8I9B - chains A and D of the 6 polymer chains in the assembly; structure by electron microscopy, 3.50 A resolution.

# Chain A
Molecule: Spike glycoprotein
From: Severe acute respiratory syndrome coronavirus 2
UniProtKB: P0DTC2 (SPIKE_SARS2); aligned to UniProt positions 1-1204 over residues 3-1206 (the alignment contains insertions or deletions, so no single offset holds)
Chain sequence (1268 residues; each row starts with the number of its first residue):
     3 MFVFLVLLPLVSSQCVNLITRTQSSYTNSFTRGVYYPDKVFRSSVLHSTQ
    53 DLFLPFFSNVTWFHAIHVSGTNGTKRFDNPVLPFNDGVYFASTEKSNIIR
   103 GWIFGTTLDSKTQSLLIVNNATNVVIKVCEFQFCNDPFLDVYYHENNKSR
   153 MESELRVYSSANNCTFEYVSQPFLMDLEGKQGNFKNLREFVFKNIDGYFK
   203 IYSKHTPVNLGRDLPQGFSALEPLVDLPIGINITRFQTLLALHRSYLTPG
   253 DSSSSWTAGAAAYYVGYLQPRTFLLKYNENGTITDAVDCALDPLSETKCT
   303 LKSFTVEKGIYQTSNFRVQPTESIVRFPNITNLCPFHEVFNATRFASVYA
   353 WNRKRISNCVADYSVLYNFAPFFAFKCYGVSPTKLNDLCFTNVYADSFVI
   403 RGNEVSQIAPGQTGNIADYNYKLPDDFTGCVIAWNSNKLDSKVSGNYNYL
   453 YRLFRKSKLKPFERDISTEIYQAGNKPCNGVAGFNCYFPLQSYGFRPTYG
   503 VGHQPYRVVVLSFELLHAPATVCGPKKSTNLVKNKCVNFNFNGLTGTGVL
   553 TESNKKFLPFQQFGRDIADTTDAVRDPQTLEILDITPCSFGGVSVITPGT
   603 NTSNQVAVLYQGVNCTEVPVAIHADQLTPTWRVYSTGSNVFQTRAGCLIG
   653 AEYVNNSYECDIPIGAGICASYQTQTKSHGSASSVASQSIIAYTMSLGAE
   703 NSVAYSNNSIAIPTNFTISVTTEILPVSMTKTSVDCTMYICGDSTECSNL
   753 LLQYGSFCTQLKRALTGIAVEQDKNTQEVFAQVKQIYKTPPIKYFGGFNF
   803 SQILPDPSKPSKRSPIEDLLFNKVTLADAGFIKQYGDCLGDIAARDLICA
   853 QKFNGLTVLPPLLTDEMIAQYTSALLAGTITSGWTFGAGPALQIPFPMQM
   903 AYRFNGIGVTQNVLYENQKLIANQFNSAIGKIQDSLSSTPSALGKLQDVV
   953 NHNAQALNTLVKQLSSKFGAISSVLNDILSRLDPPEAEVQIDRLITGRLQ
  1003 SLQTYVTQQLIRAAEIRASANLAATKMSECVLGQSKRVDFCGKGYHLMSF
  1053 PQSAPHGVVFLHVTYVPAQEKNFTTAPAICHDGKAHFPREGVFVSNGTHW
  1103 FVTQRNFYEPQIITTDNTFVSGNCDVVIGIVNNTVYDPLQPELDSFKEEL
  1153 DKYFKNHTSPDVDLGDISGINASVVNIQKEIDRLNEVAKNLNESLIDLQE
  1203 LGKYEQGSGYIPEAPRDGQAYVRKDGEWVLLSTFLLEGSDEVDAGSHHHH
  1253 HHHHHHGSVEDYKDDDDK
Disordered / not traced: 3-26, 67-80, 141-152, 173-186, 211-214, 248-263, 622-639, 677-689, 827-853, 941-943, 1147-1270
Sequence notes: variant Ile21 (Thr19 in P0DTC2), Ser26 (Pro in P0DTC2), Ser27 (Ala in P0DTC2), Asp142 (Gly in P0DTC2), Glu147 (Lys in P0DTC2), Arg152 (Trp in P0DTC2), Leu157 (Phe in P0DTC2), Val210 (Ile in P0DTC2), Gly213 (Val in P0DTC2), Ser257 (Gly in P0DTC2), His339 (Gly in P0DTC2), Phe371 (Ser in P0DTC2), Pro373 (Ser in P0DTC2), Phe375 (Ser in P0DTC2), Ala376 (Thr in P0DTC2), Asn405 (Asp in P0DTC2), Ser408 (Arg in P0DTC2), Asn417 (Lys in P0DTC2), Lys440 (Asn in P0DTC2), Ser446 (Gly in P0DTC2), Lys460 (Asn in P0DTC2), Asn477 (Ser in P0DTC2), Lys478 (Thr in P0DTC2), Ala484 (Glu in P0DTC2), Arg498 (Gln in P0DTC2), Tyr501 (Asn in P0DTC2), His505 (Tyr in P0DTC2), Gly614 (Asp in P0DTC2), Tyr655 (His in P0DTC2), Lys679 (Asn in P0DTC2), His681 (Pro in P0DTC2), Lys764 (Asn in P0DTC2), Tyr796 (Asp in P0DTC2), His954 (Gln in P0DTC2), Lys969 (Asn in P0DTC2); engineered mutation Gly682 (Arg in P0DTC2), Ser683 (Arg in P0DTC2), Ser685 (Arg in P0DTC2), Pro817 (Phe in P0DTC2), Pro892 (Ala in P0DTC2), Pro899 (Ala in P0DTC2), Pro942 (Ala in P0DTC2), Pro986 (Lys in P0DTC2), Pro987 (Val in P0DTC2); expression tag (1207-1270)
Cystine bridges: Cys131-Cys166, Cys291-Cys301, Cys379-Cys432, Cys391-Cys525, Cys480-Cys488, Cys538-Cys590, Cys617-Cys649, Cys662-Cys671, Cys738-Cys760, Cys743-Cys749, Cys1032-Cys1043, Cys1082-Cys1126
Glycans and other covalent adducts: N-acetylglucosamine (NAG) linked to Asn61, Asn122, Asn165, Asn234, Asn282, Asn331, Asn343, Asn603, Asn616, Asn657, Asn709, Asn717, Asn801, Asn1074, Asn1098, Asn1134
UniProt features mapped onto this chain:
  - glycosylation: Asn19 (N-linked (GlcNAc...) (complex) asparagine), Thr678 (O-linked (GlcNAc...) threonine)

# Chain D
Molecule: Processed angiotensin-converting enzyme 2
From: Homo sapiens
UniProtKB: Q9BYF1 (ACE2_HUMAN); residue numbers follow UniProt; this construct covers 19-615
Chain sequence (624 residues; row label = number of the first residue in the row; numbering starts at 0):
     0 MGVKVLFALICIAVAEAGTSTIEEQAKTFLDKFNHEAEDLFYQSSLASWN
    50 YNTNITEENVQNMNNAGDKWSAFLKEQSTLAQMYPLQEIQNLTVKLQLQA
   100 LQQNGSSVLSEDKSKRLNTILNTMSTIYSTGKVCNPDNPQECLLLEPGLN
   150 EIMANSLDYNERLWAWESWRSEVGKQLRPLYEEYVVLKNEMARANHYEDY
   200 GDYWRGDYEVNGVDGYDYSRGQLIEDVEHTFEEIKPLYEHLHAYVRAKLM
   250 NAYPSYISPIGCLPAHLLGDMWGRFWTNLYSLTVPFGQKPNIDVTDAMVD
   300 QAWDAQRIFKEAEKFFVSVGLPNMTQGFWENSMLTDPGNVQKAVCHPTAW
   350 DLGKGDFRILMCTKVTMDDFLTAHHEMGHIQYDMAYAAQPFLLRNGANEG
   400 FHEAVGEIMSLSAATPKHLKSIGLLSPDFQEDNETEINFLLKQALTIVGT
   450 LPFTYMLEKWRWMVFKGEIPKDQWMKKWWEMKREIVGVVEPVPHDETYCD
   500 PASLFHVSNDYSFIRYYTRTLYQFQFQEALCQAAKHEGPLHKCDISNSTE
   550 AGQKLFNMLRLGKSEPWTLALENVVGAKNMNVRPLLNYFEPLFTWLKDQN
   600 KNSFVGWSTDWSPYADDYKDDDDK
Disordered / not traced: 0-18, 616-623
Sequence notes: initiating methionine (0); expression tag (1-18, 616-623)
Cystine bridges: Cys133-Cys141, Cys344-Cys361
Glycans and other covalent adducts: N-acetylglucosamine (NAG) linked to Asn53, Asn90, Asn103, Asn322, Asn432, Asn546
UniProt features mapped onto this chain:
  - region (Interaction with SARS-CoV spike glycoprotein): Asp30 to Tyr41, Met82 to Pro84, Lys353 to Arg357
  - active site: Glu375 (Proton acceptor), His505 (Proton donor)
  - binding site (chloride): Arg169, Trp477, Lys481
  - binding site (substrate): Arg273, His345, Pro346, Tyr515
  - binding site (Zn(2+)): His374, His378, Glu402
  - glycosylation (N-linked (GlcNAc...) asparagine): Asn53, Asn90, Asn103, Asn322, Asn432, Asn546
  - mutagenesis: Ser19 (S19P: Increases slightly the interaction with RBD domain of SARS-CoV-2 spike protein), Gln24 to Lys26 (Slightly inhibits interaction with SARS-CoV spike glycoprotein), Gln24 (Q24T: Increases slightly the interaction with RBD domain of SARS-CoV-2 spike protein), Ala25 (A25V: Increases slightly the interaction with RBD domain of SARS-CoV-2 spike protein), Thr27 (T27Y: Increases slightly the interaction with RBD domain of SARS-CoV-2 spike protein. In sACE2.v2.2; increases interaction with RBD domain of SARS-CoV-2 spike protein ...), Leu29 (L29F: Increases slightly the interaction with RBD domain of SARS-CoV-2 spike protein), Lys31 (K31D: Abolishes interaction with SARS-CoV spike glycoprotein; K31Y: Increases slightly the interaction with RBD domain of SARS-CoV-2 spike protein), Asn33 (N33D: Increases slightly the interaction with RBD domain of SARS-CoV-2 spike protein), His34 (H34A: Increases slightly the interaction with RBD domain of SARS-CoV-2 spike protein), Glu37 (E37A: No effect on interaction with SARS-CoV spike glycoprotein), Asp38 (D38A: No effect on interaction with SARS-CoV spike glycoprotein), Leu39 (L39R: Increases slightly the interaction with RBD domain of SARS-CoV-2 spike protein), 48 further mutagenesis entries in UniProt

# Chain A / chain D interface
Contacting residue pairs - 29 pairs, chain A then chain D:
  Tyr449(A) with Asp38(D), hydrogen bond; Gln42(D), hydrogen bond
  Tyr453(A) with His34(D), hydrogen bond
  Leu455(A) with His34(D)
  Phe456(A) with Thr27(D)
  Gly476(A) with Gln24(D)
  Asn477(A) with Ser19(D), hydrogen bond; Gln24(D)
  Phe486(A) with Leu79(D), hydrophobic; Met82(D), hydrophobic; Tyr83(D)
  Asn487(A) with Gln24(D); Tyr83(D), hydrogen bond
  Tyr489(A) with Thr27(D); Phe28(D); Lys31(D); Tyr83(D)
  Gln493(A) with His34(D), hydrogen bond
  Arg498(A) with Asp38(D), salt bridge; Tyr41(D); Gln42(D)
  Thr500(A) with Tyr41(D), hydrogen bond; Asp355(D); Arg357(D)
  Tyr501(A) with Tyr41(D); Lys353(D)
  Gly502(A) with Lys353(D), hydrogen bond (backbone-backbone); Gly354(D)
  His505(A) with Lys353(D)
Other interface residues (no listed pair), chain A (18 interface residues in all): Tyr473, Ala475, Gly496
Other interface residues (no listed pair), chain D (20 interface residues in all): Asp30, Glu35, Glu37, Asn330

# Summary
Chain A and chain D form an interface of 18 and 20 residues respectively, with 8 hydrogen bonds and 1 salt
bridge. Polar pairs include Arg498(A)-Asp38(D), Tyr449(A)-Asp38(D) and Tyr449(A)-Gln42(D). Covalently linked
N-acetylglucosamine: at Asn61(A), Asn122(A), Asn165(A), Asn234(A), Asn282(A) and Asn331(A) and 10 more.
Here chain A is Spike glycoprotein (Severe acute respiratory syndrome coronavirus 2) and chain D is Processed
angiotensin-converting enzyme 2 (Homo sapiens). Entry 8I9B (S-ECD (Omicron BA.2.75) in complex with PD of
ACE2) was determined by electron microscopy together with 8I9C, 8I9D, 8I9F, 8I9G and 8I9H from the same study.
